Entry 9JXQ (electron microscopy, 3.44 A resolution); this record covers chains A and D of the 4 polymer chains in the assembly.

[Chain A]
Name: Solute carrier family 53 member 1
Source organism: Homo sapiens
UniProt: Q9UBH6 (S53A1_HUMAN); numbering as in UniProt (aligned over 1-655)
Chain sequence (655 residues; each row starts with the number of its first residue):
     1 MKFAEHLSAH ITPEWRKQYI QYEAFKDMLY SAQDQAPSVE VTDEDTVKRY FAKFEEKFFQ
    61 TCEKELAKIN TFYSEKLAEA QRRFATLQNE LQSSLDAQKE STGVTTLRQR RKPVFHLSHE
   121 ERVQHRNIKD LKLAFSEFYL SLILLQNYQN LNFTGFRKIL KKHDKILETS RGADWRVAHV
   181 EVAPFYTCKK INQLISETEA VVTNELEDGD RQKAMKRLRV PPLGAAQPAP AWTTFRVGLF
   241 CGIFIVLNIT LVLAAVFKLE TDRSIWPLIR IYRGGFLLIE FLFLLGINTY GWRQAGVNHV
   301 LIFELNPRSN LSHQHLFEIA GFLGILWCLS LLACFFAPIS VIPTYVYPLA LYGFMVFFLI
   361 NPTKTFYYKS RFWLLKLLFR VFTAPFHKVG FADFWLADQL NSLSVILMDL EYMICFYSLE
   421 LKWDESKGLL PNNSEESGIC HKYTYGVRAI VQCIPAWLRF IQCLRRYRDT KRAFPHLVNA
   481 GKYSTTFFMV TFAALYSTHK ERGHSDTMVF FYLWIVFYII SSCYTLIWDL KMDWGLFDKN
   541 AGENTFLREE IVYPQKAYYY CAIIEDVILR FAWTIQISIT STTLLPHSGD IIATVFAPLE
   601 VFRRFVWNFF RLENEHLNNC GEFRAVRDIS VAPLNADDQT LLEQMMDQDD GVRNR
Unresolved in the structure: 101-125, 422-442
UniProt features mapped onto this chain:
  - region: Lys158 to Lys165 (Important for inositol polyphosphate binding)
  - binding site (phosphate): Asp398, Asn401, Lys482, Tyr483, Arg570, Arg603, Arg604
  - site: Trp573 (Gating residue for phosphate transport)

[Chain D]
Name: Kinase D-interacting substrate of 220 kDa
Source organism: Homo sapiens
UniProt: Q9ULH0 (KDIS_HUMAN); numbering as in UniProt (aligned over 31-426)
Chain sequence (396 residues; numbered 31 to 426; the number before each row is that of its first residue):
    31 VDERNECGQT PLMIAAEQGN LEIVKELIKN GANCNLEDLD NWTALISASK EGHVHIVEEL
    91 LKCGVNLEHR DMGGWTALMW ACYKGRTDVV ELLLSHGANP SVTGLYSVYP IIWAAGRGHA
   151 DIVHLLLQNG AKVNCSDKYG TTPLVWAARK GHLECVKHLL AMGADVDQEG ANSMTALIVA
   211 VKGGYTQSVK EILKRNPNVN LTDKDGNTAL MIASKEGHTE IVQDLLDAGT YVNIPDRSGD
   271 TVLIGAVRGG HVEIVRALLQ KYADIDIRGQ DNKTALYWAV EKGNATMVRD ILQCNPDTEI
   331 CTKDGETPLI KATKMRNIEV VELLLDKGAK VSAVDKKGDT PLHIAIRGRS RKLAELLLRN
   391 PKDGRLLYRP NKAGETPYNI DCSHQKSILT QIFGAR
Unresolved in the structure: 331-336

[Chain A / chain D interface]
Residue-residue contacts - 16 pairs, chain A then chain D:
  Asp45(A) - Tyr292(D)
  Lys48(A) - Tyr292(D)
  Arg49(A) - Leu289(D)  hydrogen bond (side chain-backbone)
  Arg49(A) - Tyr292(D)
  Arg49(A) - Ala293(D)
  Arg49(A) - Ile295(D)
  Arg49(A) - Cys324(D)  hydrogen bond
  Ala52(A) - Tyr292(D)
  Lys53(A) - Asp294(D)
  Glu56(A) - Tyr261(D)
  Glu56(A) - Val262(D)  hydrogen bond (side chain-backbone)
  Glu56(A) - Asn263(D)  hydrogen bond (side chain-backbone)
  Phe59(A) - Tyr261(D)
  Gln60(A) - Tyr261(D)
  Gln60(A) - Ile264(D)
  Glu63(A) - Tyr261(D)  hydrogen bond
Interface residues without a listed pair, chain D (11 interface residues in all): Asn230

[In short]
9 residues of chain A and 11 residues of chain D are in contact; the contacts include 5 hydrogen bonds. Among
the polar pairs are Arg49(A)-Leu289(D), Arg49(A)-Cys324(D) and Glu56(A)-Val262(D). Curated annotation
(UniProt) lists 7 phosphate-binding residues on chain A.
Here chain A is Solute carrier family 53 member 1 and chain D is Kinase D-interacting substrate of 220 kDa,
both from Homo sapiens. Entry 9JXQ (Complex of XPR1-KIDINS220) was determined by electron microscopy.
